PDB entry 7TRK | electron microscopy, 2.80 A resolution | chains B and G of the 5 polymer chains in the assembly

Chain B:
Molecule: Guanine nucleotide-binding protein G(I)/G(S)/G(T) subunit beta-1
Organism: Homo sapiens
UniProt: P62873 (GBB1_HUMAN); residue numbers follow UniProt; this construct covers 2-340
Sequence (349 residues; row label = number of the first residue in the row; numbers below 1 keep their minus sign (His-8 is residue -8)):
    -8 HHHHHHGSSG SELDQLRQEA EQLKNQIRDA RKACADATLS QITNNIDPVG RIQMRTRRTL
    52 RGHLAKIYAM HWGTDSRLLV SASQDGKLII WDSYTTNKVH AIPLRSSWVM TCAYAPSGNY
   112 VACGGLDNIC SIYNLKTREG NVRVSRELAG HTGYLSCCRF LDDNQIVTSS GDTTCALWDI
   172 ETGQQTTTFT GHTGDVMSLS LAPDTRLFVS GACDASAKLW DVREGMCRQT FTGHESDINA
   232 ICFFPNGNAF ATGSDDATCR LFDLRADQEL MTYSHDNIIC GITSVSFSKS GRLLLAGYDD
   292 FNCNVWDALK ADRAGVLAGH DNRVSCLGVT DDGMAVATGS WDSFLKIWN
Not modelled in the structure: -8 to 2
Construct notes: expression tag (-8 to 1)
Curated features (UniProtKB/Swiss-Prot):
  - modified residue: Ser2 (N-acetylserine), His266 (Phosphohistidine)

Chain G:
Molecule: Guanine nucleotide-binding protein G(I)/G(S)/G(O) subunit gamma-2
Organism: Homo sapiens
UniProt: P59768 (GBG2_HUMAN); numbering as in UniProt (aligned over 2-71)
Sequence (70 residues; row label = number of the first residue in the row):
     2 ASNNTASIAQ ARKLVEQLKM EANIDRIKVS KAAADLMAYC EAHAKEDPLL TPVPASENPF
    62 REKKFFCAIL
Not modelled in the structure: 2-6, 64-71
Curated features (UniProtKB/Swiss-Prot):
  - modified residue: Ala2 (N-acetylalanine), Cys68 (Cysteine methyl ester)
  - lipidation: Cys68 (S-geranylgeranyl cysteine)

Chain B / chain G interface:
Pairs across the interface (86; chain B residue first):
  Leu7(B) - Ile9(G)  hydrophobic
  Leu7(B) - Ala12(G)  hydrophobic
  Leu7(B) - Arg13(G)
  Leu7(B) - Val16(G)
  Ala11(B) - Val16(G)  hydrophobic
  Ala11(B) - Leu19(G)
  Leu14(B) - Val16(G)
  Leu14(B) - Leu19(G)  hydrophobic
  Leu14(B) - Lys20(G)
  Ile18(B) - Ala23(G)  hydrophobic
  Ala21(B) - Arg27(G)
  Arg22(B) - Arg27(G)
  Ala24(B) - Lys29(G)  hydrogen bond (backbone-side chain)
  Cys25(B) - Arg27(G)
  Cys25(B) - Ile28(G)
  Cys25(B) - Lys29(G)
  Cys25(B) - Val30(G)  hydrogen bond (backbone-backbone)
  Ala26(B) - Val30(G)  hydrophobic
  Asp27(B) - Lys29(G)
  Asp27(B) - Val30(G)
  Asp27(B) - Ser31(G)  hydrogen bond
  Ala28(B) - Val30(G)
  Leu30(B) - Ala34(G)  hydrophobic
  Ile33(B) - Ser31(G)
  Ile33(B) - Met38(G)  hydrophobic
  Thr34(B) - Met38(G)
  Ile37(B) - Met38(G)  hydrophobic
  Ile37(B) - Glu42(G)
  Val40(B) - Leu51(G)  hydrophobic
  Ile43(B) - Leu50(G)
  Ile43(B) - Leu51(G)
  Met45(B) - Leu50(G)  hydrophobic
  Arg48(B) - Phe61(G)
  Arg49(B) - Pro60(G)  hydrogen bond (side chain-backbone)
  Arg49(B) - Phe61(G)  hydrogen bond (side chain-backbone)
  Arg49(B) - Glu63(G)
  Ser84(B) - Phe61(G)
  Tyr85(B) - Pro60(G)
  Tyr85(B) - Phe61(G)  hydrophobic
  Met217(B) - Met21(G)  hydrophobic
  Cys218(B) - Gln18(G)
  Cys218(B) - Glu22(G)
  Arg219(B) - Glu22(G)
  Gln220(B) - Glu22(G)
  Gln220(B) - Ile25(G)
  Thr221(B) - Glu22(G)  hydrogen bond
  Phe235(B) - Leu37(G)  hydrophobic
  Phe235(B) - Tyr40(G)  hydrophobic
  Phe235(B) - Cys41(G)  hydrophobic
  Pro236(B) - Tyr40(G)
  Asn237(B) - Tyr40(G)
  Leu252(B) - Leu37(G)  hydrophobic
  Asp254(B) - Ala33(G)
  Arg256(B) - Asp26(G)
  Arg256(B) - Arg27(G)
  Arg256(B) - Ile28(G)  hydrogen bond (backbone-backbone)
  Arg256(B) - Asp36(G)  salt bridge
  Ala257(B) - Ile28(G)
  Asp258(B) - Ile25(G)
  Asp258(B) - Arg27(G)  salt bridge
  Gln259(B) - Val30(G)
  Leu261(B) - Val30(G)  hydrophobic
  Leu261(B) - Leu37(G)  hydrophobic
  Ser279(B) - Asp48(G)  hydrogen bond
  Lys280(B) - Glu47(G)
  Lys280(B) - Asp48(G)
  Ser281(B) - Tyr40(G)
  Ser281(B) - Cys41(G)
  Ser281(B) - His44(G)
  Ser281(B) - Asp48(G)  hydrogen bond
  Gly282(B) - Cys41(G)
  Arg283(B) - Cys41(G)
  Arg283(B) - Leu51(G)
  Leu284(B) - Leu51(G)  hydrophobic
  Leu300(B) - Cys41(G)  hydrophobic
  Asp323(B) - Pro49(G)
  Gly324(B) - Pro49(G)
  Gly324(B) - Leu50(G)
  Met325(B) - Pro49(G)  hydrophobic
  Met325(B) - Val54(G)  hydrophobic
  Met325(B) - Asn59(G)
  Met325(B) - Pro60(G)
  Ala326(B) - Phe61(G)  hydrophobic
  Val327(B) - Leu50(G)  hydrophobic
  Ile338(B) - Phe61(G)  hydrophobic
  Asn340(B) - Asn59(G)  hydrogen bond
Also at the interface, not in a pair above, chain B (57 interface residues in all): Glu3, Leu4, Lys15, Trp63, Ala240, Val320
Also at the interface, not in a pair above, chain G (40 interface residues in all): Ser8, Ala45, Glu58, Arg62

In short:
57 residues of chain B face 40 of chain G across their interface; the contacts include 10 hydrogen bonds and 2
salt bridges. Among the polar pairs are Arg256(B)-Asp36(G), Asp258(B)-Arg27(G) and Ala24(B)-Lys29(G).
Chain B is Guanine nucleotide-binding protein G(I)/G(S)/G(T) subunit beta-1 and chain G is Guanine
nucleotide-binding protein G(I)/G(S)/G(O) subunit gamma-2, both from Homo sapiens; the structure, Human M4
muscarinic acetylcholine receptor complex with Gi1 and the agonist iperoxo, was determined by electron
microscopy.
